7XSC - chains E and B of the 3 polymer chains in the assembly; structure by X-ray diffraction, 2.88 A resolution.

== Chain E ==
Protein: Spike protein S1
Source organism: Severe acute respiratory syndrome coronavirus 2
Notes: fragment: receptor binding domain
UniProtKB: P0DTC2 (SPIKE_SARS2); residue numbers follow UniProt; this construct covers 319-529
Amino-acid sequence (258 residues; row label = number of the first residue in the row):
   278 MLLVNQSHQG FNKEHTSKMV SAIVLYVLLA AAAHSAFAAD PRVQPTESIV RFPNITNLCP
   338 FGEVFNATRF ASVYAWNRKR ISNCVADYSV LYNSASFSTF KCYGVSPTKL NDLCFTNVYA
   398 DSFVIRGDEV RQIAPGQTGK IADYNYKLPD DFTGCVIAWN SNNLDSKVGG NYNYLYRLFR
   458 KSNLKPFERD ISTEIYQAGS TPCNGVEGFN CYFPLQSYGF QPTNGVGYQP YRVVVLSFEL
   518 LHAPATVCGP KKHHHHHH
Not modelled in the structure: 278-333, 527-535
Construct notes: initiating methionine (278); expression tag (279-318, 530-535)
Curated features (UniProtKB/Swiss-Prot):
  - region: Arg403 to Asp405 (Integrin-binding motif), Asn448 to Phe456 (Immunodominant HLA epitope recognized by the CD8+)
  - glycosylation: Thr323 (O-linked (GalNAc) threonine), Ser325 (O-linked (HexNAc...) serine), Asn331 (N-linked (GlcNAc...) (complex) asparagine), Asn343 (N-linked (GlcNAc...) (complex) asparagine)
  - natural variant: Gly339 (G339D: In strain: Omicron/BA.1, Omicron/BA.2 and 4 more; G339H: In strain: Omicron/BA.2.75, Omicron/XBB.1.5 and 1 more), Arg346 (R346K: In strain: Mu/B.1.621; R346T: In strain: Omicron/BQ.1.1, Omicron/XBB.1.5 and 1 more), Leu368 (L368I: In strain: Omicron/XBB.1.5, Omicron/EG.5.1), Ser371 (S371F: In strain: Omicron/BA.2, Omicron/BA.2.12.1 and 6 more; S371L: In strain: Omicron/BA.1), Ser373 (S373P: In strain: Omicron/BA.1, Omicron/BA.2 and 7 more), Ser375 (S375F: In strain: Omicron/BA.1, Omicron/BA.2 and 7 more), Thr376 (T376A: In strain: Omicron/BA.2, Omicron/BA.2.12.1 and 5 more), Asp405 (D405N: In strain: Omicron/BA.2, Omicron/BA.2.12.1 and 6 more), Arg408 (R408S: In strain: Omicron/BA.2, Omicron/BA.2.12.1 and 6 more), Lys417 (K417N: In strain: Beta/B.1.351, Omicron/BA.1 and 8 more; K417T: In strain: Gamma/P.1), Asn440 (N440K: In strain: Omicron/BA.1, Omicron/BA.2 and 7 more), Lys444 (K444T: In strain: Omicron/BQ.1.1), 16 further natural variant entries in UniProt
  - mutagenesis: Asn331 (N331Q: Reduced viral infectivity), Asn343 (N343Q: Reduced viral infectivity), Leu452 (L452R: Increased resistance to neutralizing antibodies. Decreases HLA binding to NF9 epitope. Increased binding affinity to human ACE2), Tyr453 (Y453F: Decreased HLA binding to NF9 epitope. Increased binding affinity to human ACE2), Ala475 (A475V: Increased resistance to neutralizing antibodies), Val483 (V483A: Increased resistance to neutralizing antibodies), Glu484 (E484D: Increased replication in human TMEM106B overexpressing cells), Phe490 (F490L: Increased resistance to neutralizing antibodies and human covalescent sera neutralization), Gln493 (Q493N: Reduced host ACE2-binding affinity in vitro; Q493Y: Reduced host ACE2-binding affinity in vitro), Asn501 (N501T: Reduced host ACE2-binding affinity in vitro; N501Y: Increased binding affinity to human ACE2), His519 (H519P: Increased resistance to human covalescent sera neutralization)
Cystine bridges: Cys336-Cys361, Cys379-Cys432, Cys391-Cys525, Cys480-Cys488
From the paper describing this entry:
  - post-translational modification sites: Asn343 (by similarity / conservation)

== Chain B ==
Protein: P5S-2B10 Light chain
Source organism: Homo sapiens
Amino-acid sequence (214 residues; numbered 1 to 214; the number before each row is that of its first residue):
     1 DIQMTQSPSP LSASVGDRVT ITCQASQDIR NFLNWYQQKP GKAPKLLIHD ASKLEAGVPS
    61 RFSGSGSGTD FTFTISSLQP EDIATYYCQQ YDNLPLTFGG GTKVEIKRTV AAPSVFIFPP
   121 SDEQLKSGTA SVVCLLNNFY PREAKVQWKV DNALQSGNSQ ESVTEQDSKD STYSLSSTLT
   181 LSKADYEKHK VYACEVTHQG LSSPVTKSFN RGEC
Not modelled in the structure: 214
Cystine bridges: Cys23-Cys88, Cys134-Cys194

== Interface between chain E and chain B ==
Residue-residue contacts - 13 pairs, chain E then chain B:
  Arg403(E) - Asp92(B)  salt bridge
  Arg403(E) - Asn93(B)  hydrogen bond
  Lys417(E) - Asp92(B)  salt bridge
  Gln498(E) - Arg30(B)
  Asn501(E) - Asp28(B)
  Asn501(E) - Arg30(B)  hydrogen bond
  Gly502(E) - Asp28(B)  hydrogen bond (backbone-side chain)
  Tyr505(E) - Asp28(B)
  Tyr505(E) - Ile29(B)  hydrophobic
  Tyr505(E) - Arg30(B)
  Tyr505(E) - Phe32(B)
  Tyr505(E) - Asp92(B)  hydrogen bond
  Tyr505(E) - Asn93(B)  hydrogen bond
Also at the interface, not in a pair above, chain E (8 interface residues in all): Asp405, Gly496
Also at the interface, not in a pair above, chain B (7 interface residues in all): Gln27
From the paper, about this interface:
  - epitope / paratope residues, chain E: Asn501(E), Tyr505(E)

== Overview ==
8 residues of chain E face 7 of chain B across their interface; the contacts include 5 hydrogen bonds and 2
salt bridges. Polar pairs include Arg403(E)-Asp92(B), Lys417(E)-Asp92(B) and Arg403(E)-Asn93(B). UniProt lists
11 mutagenesis sites on chain E. From the paper: epitope/paratope residues Asn501(E) and Tyr505(E); a
modification site at Asn343(E).
Chain E is Spike protein S1 (Severe acute respiratory syndrome coronavirus 2) and chain B is P5S-2B10 Light
chain (Homo sapiens); the structure, Crystal structure of SARS-CoV-2 spike receptor binding domain bound with
P5S-2B10, was determined by X-ray diffraction (same publication as 7XSB and 7XS8).
